Entry 4F5N (X-ray diffraction, 1.80 A resolution); this record covers chains A and P of the 4 polymer chains in the assembly.

[Chain A]
Protein: DNA polymerase beta
Organism: Homo sapiens
Notes: EC 2.7.7.7, 4.2.99.-
UniProtKB: P06746 (DPOLB_HUMAN); numbering as in UniProt (aligned over 1-335)
Sequence (335 residues; each row starts with the number of its first residue):
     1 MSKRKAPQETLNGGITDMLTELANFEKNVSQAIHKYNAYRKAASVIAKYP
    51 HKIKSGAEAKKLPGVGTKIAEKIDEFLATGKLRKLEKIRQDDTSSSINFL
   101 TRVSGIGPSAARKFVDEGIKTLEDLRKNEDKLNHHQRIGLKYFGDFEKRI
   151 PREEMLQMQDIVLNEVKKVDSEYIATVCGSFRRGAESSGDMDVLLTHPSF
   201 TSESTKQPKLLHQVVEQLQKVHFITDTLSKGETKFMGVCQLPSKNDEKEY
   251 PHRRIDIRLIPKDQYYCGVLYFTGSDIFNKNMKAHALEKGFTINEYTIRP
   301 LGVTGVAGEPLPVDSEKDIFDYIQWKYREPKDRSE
Unresolved in the structure: 1-7, 205-207, 244-245
Sequence notes: engineered mutation Lys283 (Arg in P06746)
Metal / ion sites: Na+ site 1: Lys60, Leu62, Val65 (shared with 1 residue of chain D); Na+ site 2 near Thr101 (its only coordinating residue here); Na+ site 3: Thr101, Val103, Ile106 (shared with DG9(P) of chain P)
Residues lining bound ligands: 6CF (2'-deoxy-5'-O-[(S)-{difluoro[(S)-hydroxy(phosphonooxy)phosphoryl]methyl}(hydroxy)phosphoryl]cytidine): Arg149, Gly179, Ser180, Arg183, Ser187, Ser188, Gly189, Asp190, Tyr271, Phe272, Thr273, Gly274, Ser275, Asp276, Asn279
From the paper describing this entry:
  - mutagenesis - R283K: decreased catalytic activity
  - binding site for 6CF: Arg149, Ser180, Arg183, Gly189, Asp276, Asn279

[Chain P]
Molecule: 10-nt DNA strand
Sequence (10 nucleotides; numbered 1 to 10; the number before each row is that of its first residue):
     1 GCTGATGCGC
Metal / ion sites: Na+: DG9 (shared with Thr101(A), Val103(A), Ile106(A) of chain A)

[Chain A / chain P interface]
Residue-residue contacts (15; chain A residue first):
  Val103(A) with DG9(P), phosphate contact
  Ser104(A) with DG9(P), phosphate contact
  Gly105(A) with DC8(P), sugar contact; DG9(P), hydrogen bond to the phosphate
  Ile106(A) with DG9(P), phosphate contact
  Gly107(A) with DC8(P), hydrogen bond to the phosphate
  Pro108(A) with DC8(P), phosphate contact
  Ser109(A) with DG7(P), phosphate contact; DC8(P), hydrogen bond to the phosphate
  Ala110(A) with DC8(P), hydrogen bond to the phosphate
  His135(A) with DG9(P), sugar contact
  Lys234(A) with DG9(P), base contact
  Arg254(A) with DC10(P), salt bridge to the phosphate
  Asp256(A) with DC10(P), phosphate contact
  Arg258(A) with DC10(P), hydrogen bond to the phosphate
Interface residues without a listed pair, chain A (15 interface residues in all): Asp190, Met236

[Summary]
The interface between chain A and chain P involves 15 residues on one side and 4 on the other, with 5 hydrogen
bonds and 1 salt bridge. Polar pairs include Gly105(A)-DG9(P), Gly107(A)-DC8(P) and Ser109(A)-DC8(P). The
paper reports a binding site for 6CF at Arg149(A), Ser180(A) and Arg183(A) among others; R283K of chain A
reduces catalytic activity.
Here chain A is DNA polymerase beta (Homo sapiens) and chain P is a 10-nt DNA strand. Entry 4F5N (Open ternary
complex of R283K DNA polymerase beta with a metal free dCTP analog) was determined by X-ray diffraction
together with 4F5O, 4F5P, 4F5Q and 4F5R from the same study.
